8YFQ - chains B and P of the 17 polymer chains in the assembly; structure by electron microscopy, 3.30 A resolution.

Chain B:
Protein: DNA-directed RNA polymerase subunit beta
Organism: Komagataella phaffii
Notes: EC 2.7.7.6
Reference sequence: C4QZQ7 (C4QZQ7_KOMPG); residues 1-1227 here = UniProt positions 1-1227
Amino-acid sequence (1227 residues; each row starts with the number of its first residue):
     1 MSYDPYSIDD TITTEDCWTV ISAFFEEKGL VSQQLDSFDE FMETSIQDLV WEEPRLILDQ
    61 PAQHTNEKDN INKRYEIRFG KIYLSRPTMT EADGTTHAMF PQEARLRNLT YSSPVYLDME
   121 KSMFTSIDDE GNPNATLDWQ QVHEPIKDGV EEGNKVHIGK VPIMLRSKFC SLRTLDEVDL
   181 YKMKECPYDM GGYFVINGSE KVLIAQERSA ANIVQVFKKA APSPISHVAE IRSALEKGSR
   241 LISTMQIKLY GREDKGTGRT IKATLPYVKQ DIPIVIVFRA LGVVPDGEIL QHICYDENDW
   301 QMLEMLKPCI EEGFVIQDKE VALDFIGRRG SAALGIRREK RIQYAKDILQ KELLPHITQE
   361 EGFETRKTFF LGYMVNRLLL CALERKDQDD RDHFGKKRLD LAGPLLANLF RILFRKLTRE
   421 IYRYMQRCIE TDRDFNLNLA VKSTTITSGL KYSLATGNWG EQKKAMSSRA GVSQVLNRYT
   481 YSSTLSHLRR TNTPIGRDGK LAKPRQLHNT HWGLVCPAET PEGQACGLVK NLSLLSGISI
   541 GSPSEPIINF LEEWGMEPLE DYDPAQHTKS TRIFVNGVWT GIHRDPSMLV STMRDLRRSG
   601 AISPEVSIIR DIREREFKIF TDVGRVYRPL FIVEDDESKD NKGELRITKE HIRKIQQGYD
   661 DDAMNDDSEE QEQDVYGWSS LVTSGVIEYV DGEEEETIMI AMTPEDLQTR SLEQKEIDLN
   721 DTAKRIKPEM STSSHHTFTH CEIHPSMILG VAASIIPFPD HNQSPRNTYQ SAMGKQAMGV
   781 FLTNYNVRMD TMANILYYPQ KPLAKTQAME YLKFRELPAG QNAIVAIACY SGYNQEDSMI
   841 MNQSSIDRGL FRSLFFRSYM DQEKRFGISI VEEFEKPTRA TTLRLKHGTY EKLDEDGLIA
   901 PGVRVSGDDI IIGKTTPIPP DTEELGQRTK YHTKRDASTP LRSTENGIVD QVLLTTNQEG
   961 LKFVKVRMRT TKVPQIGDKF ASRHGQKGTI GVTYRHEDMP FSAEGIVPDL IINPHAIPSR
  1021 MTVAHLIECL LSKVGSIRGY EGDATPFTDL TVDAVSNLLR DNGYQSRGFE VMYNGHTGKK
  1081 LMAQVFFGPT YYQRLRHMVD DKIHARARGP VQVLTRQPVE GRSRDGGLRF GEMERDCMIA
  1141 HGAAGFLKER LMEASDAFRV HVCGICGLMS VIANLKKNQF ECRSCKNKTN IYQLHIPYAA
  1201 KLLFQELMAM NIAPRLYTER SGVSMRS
Unresolved in the structure: 1-8, 59-70, 129-152, 497-500, 663-671, 712-718, 920-931, 1223-1227
Bound ions: Zn2+: Cys1163, Cys1166, Cys1182, Cys1185

Chain P:
Molecule: 22-nt RNA strand
Sequence (22 nucleotides; numbered 1 to 22; the number before each row is that of its first residue):
     1 AUAUAUGCAU AAAGACCAGG CU
Bound ions: Mg2+: U22 (shared with 3 residues of chain A)

Chain B / chain P interface:
Contacting residue pairs - 16 pairs, chain B then chain P:
  Ala470(B) - A18(P)  phosphate contact
  Gln474(B) - G19(P)  sugar contact
  Gln776(B) - C21(P)  phosphate contact
  Arg879(B) - A9(P)  base contact
  Leu883(B) - A9(P)  phosphate contact
  Arg884(B) - U10(P)  sugar contact
  Arg884(B) - A11(P)  hydrogen bond to the sugar
  His887(B) - U10(P)  base contact
  His932(B) - C8(P)  hydrogen bond to the phosphate
  His932(B) - A9(P)  salt bridge to the phosphate
  Lys979(B) - C21(P)  phosphate contact
  Lys979(B) - U22(P)  salt bridge to the phosphate
  Lys987(B) - U22(P)  phosphate contact
  His1097(B) - C21(P)  sugar contact
  Gln1112(B) - A15(P)  phosphate contact
  Arg1124(B) - G14(P)  salt bridge to the phosphate
Interface residues without a listed pair, chain B (17 interface residues in all): Gly471, Ala772, Lys1102, Pro1110
Interface residues without a listed pair, chain P (12 interface residues in all): A12, G20

Overview:
17 residues of chain B and 12 residues of chain P are in contact; the contacts include 2 hydrogen bonds and 3
salt bridges. Among the polar pairs are Arg884(B)-A11(P), His932(B)-C8(P) and His932(B)-A9(P). The Zn2+ site
is built by Cys1163(B), Cys1166(B), Cys1182(B) and Cys1185(B).
Chain B is DNA-directed RNA polymerase subunit beta (Komagataella phaffii) and chain P is a 22-nt RNA strand;
the structure, Cryo EM structure of Komagataella phaffii RNAPII-Rat1-Rai1 pre-termination complex, was
determined by electron microscopy together with 8YF5, 8YFE and 8YFR from the same study.
